PDB entry 6UOV | electron microscopy, 3.50 A resolution | chains A and B of the 46 polymer chains in the assembly

# Chain A
Name: Lipoprotein PrgK
Source organism: Salmonella enterica subsp. enterica serovar Typhimurium
UniProtKB: P41786 (PRGK_SALTY); numbering as in UniProt (aligned over 1-252)
Amino-acid sequence (252 residues; each row starts with the number of its first residue):
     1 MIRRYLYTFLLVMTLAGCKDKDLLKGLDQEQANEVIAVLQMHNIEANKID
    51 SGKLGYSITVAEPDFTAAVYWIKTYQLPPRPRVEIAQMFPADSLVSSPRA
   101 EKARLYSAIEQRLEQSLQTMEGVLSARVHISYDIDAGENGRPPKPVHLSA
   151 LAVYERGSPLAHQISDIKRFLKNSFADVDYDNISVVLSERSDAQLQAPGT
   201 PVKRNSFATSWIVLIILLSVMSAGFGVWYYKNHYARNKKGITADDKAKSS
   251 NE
Disordered / not traced: 1-19, 204-252
UniProt features mapped onto this chain:
  - lipidation: Cys18 (N-palmitoyl cysteine)

# Chain B
Name: Protein PrgH
Source organism: Salmonella enterica subsp. enterica serovar Typhimurium
UniProtKB: P41783 (PRGH_SALTY); numbering as in UniProt (aligned over 1-392)
Amino-acid sequence (392 residues; row label = number of the first residue in the row):
     1 METSKEKTITSPGPYIVRLLNSSLNGCEFPLLTGRTLFVVGQSDALTASG
    51 QLPDIPADSFFIPLDHGGVNFEIQVDTDATEIILHELKEGNSESRSVQLN
   101 TPIQVGELLILIRPESEPWVPEQPEKLETSAKKNEPRFKNGIVAALAGFF
   151 ILGIGTVGTLWILNSPQRQAAELDSLLGQEKERFQVLPGRDKMLYVAAQN
   201 ERDTLWARQVLARGDYDKNARVINENEENKRISIWLDTYYPQLAYYRIHF
   251 DEPRKPVFWLSRQRNTMSKKELEVLSQKLRALMPYADSVNITLMDDVTAA
   301 GQAEAGLKQQALPYSRRNHKGGVTFVIQGALDDVEILRARQFVDSYYRTW
   351 GGRYVQFAIELKDDWLKGRSFQYGAEGYIKMSPGHWYFPSPL
Disordered / not traced: 1-170, 365-392

# Chain A / chain B interface
Residue-residue contacts (25; chain A residue first):
  Arg156(A) - Glu201(B)
  Gly157(A) - Glu201(B)
  Gly157(A) - Asn226(B)
  Pro159(A) - Asp344(B)
  His162(A) - Arg340(B)
  His162(A) - Val343(B)
  His162(A) - Tyr347(B)
  His162(A) - Phe357(B)
  His162(A) - Ile359(B)
  Ser165(A) - Ile336(B)
  Asp166(A) - Arg340(B)  salt bridge
  Arg169(A) - Asp332(B)  salt bridge
  Arg169(A) - Asp333(B)  salt bridge
  Arg169(A) - Ile336(B)
  Asp179(A) - Asp363(B)
  Tyr180(A) - Leu361(B)
  Tyr180(A) - Lys362(B)
  Tyr180(A) - Asp363(B)
  Arg190(A) - Leu205(B)
  Asp192(A) - Arg208(B)  salt bridge
  Ala193(A) - Leu205(B)  hydrophobic
  Ala193(A) - Arg208(B)
  Leu195(A) - Arg208(B)
  Leu195(A) - Gln209(B)
  Leu195(A) - Ala212(B)
Other interface residues (no listed pair), chain A (15 interface residues in all): Lys168, Gln196
Other interface residues (no listed pair), chain B (20 interface residues in all): Arg213, Leu331

# Summary
15 residues of chain A face 20 of chain B across their interface, with 4 salt bridges. Polar contacts include
Asp166(A)-Arg340(B), Arg169(A)-Asp332(B) and Arg169(A)-Asp333(B).
Chain A is Lipoprotein PrgK and chain B is Protein PrgH, both from Salmonella enterica subsp. enterica serovar
Typhimurium; the structure, Cryo-EM reconstruction of the PrgHK periplasmic ring from Salmonella's needle
complex assembled in the absence of ..., was determined by electron microscopy (same publication as 6UOT).
